Entry 8ZET (electron microscopy, 3.20 A resolution); this record covers chains a and d of the 17 polymer chains in the assembly.

== Chain a ==
Name: Photosystem I P700 chlorophyll a apoprotein A1
Source organism: Thalassiosira pseudonana CCMP1335
Notes: EC 1.97.1.12
UniProt: A0T0M8 (PSAA_THAPS); residues 10-752 here = UniProt positions 10-752
Sequence (743 residues; numbered 10 to 752; the number before each row is that of its first residue):
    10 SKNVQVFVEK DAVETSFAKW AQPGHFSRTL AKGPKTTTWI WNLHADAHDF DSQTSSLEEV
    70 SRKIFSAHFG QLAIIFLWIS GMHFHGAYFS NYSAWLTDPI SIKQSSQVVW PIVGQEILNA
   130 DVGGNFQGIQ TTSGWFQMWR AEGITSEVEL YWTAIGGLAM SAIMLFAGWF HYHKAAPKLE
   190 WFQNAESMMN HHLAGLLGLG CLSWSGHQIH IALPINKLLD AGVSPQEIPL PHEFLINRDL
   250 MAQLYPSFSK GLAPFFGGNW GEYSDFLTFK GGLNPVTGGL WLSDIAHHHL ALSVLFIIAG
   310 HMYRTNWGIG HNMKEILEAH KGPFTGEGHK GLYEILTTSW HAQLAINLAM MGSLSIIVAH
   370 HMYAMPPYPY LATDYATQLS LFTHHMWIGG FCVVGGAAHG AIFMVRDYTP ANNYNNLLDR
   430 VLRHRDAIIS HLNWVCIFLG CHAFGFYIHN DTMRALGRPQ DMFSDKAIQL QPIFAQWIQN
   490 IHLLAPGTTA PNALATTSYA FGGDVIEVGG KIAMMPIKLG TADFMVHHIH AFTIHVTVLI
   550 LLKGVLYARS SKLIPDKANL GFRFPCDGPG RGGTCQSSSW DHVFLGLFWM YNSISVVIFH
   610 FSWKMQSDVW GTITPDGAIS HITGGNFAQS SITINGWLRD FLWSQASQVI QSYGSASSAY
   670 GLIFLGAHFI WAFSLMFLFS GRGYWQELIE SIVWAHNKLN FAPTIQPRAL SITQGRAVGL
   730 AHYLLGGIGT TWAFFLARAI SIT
Metal / ion sites: chlorophyll a Mg (35 sites), coordinated by His53, His57, His77, Gln80, His94, Gln116, Gln124, His180, His182, His200, His201, His216, His219, His296, His297, His298 and 19 more
Small-molecule neighbours:
  - beta-carotene (BCR), molecule 1: Ile83, Leu86, Trp87
  - beta-carotene (BCR), molecule 2: Ile84, Trp87, Ile88, Gly204, Leu205, Leu208, Gly209, Ser212
  - beta-carotene (BCR), molecule 3: Phe85, Thr162, Gly165, Gly166, Met169, Ser212
  - beta-carotene (BCR), molecule 4: Trp119, Pro120, Ile121
  - beta-carotene (BCR), molecule 5: Leu211, Leu261, Phe264, Leu299, Val303, Ile306, Ile307, His310, Ile318
  - beta-carotene (BCR), molecule 6: Leu341, Leu345, Ala351, Ile355, Gly409, Phe412
  - beta-carotene (BCR), molecule 7: Ala354, Ala358, Met359, Ser362, Val402, Gly405, Ala406, Val547, Leu550, Leu551, Val554
  - chlorophyll a (CLA), molecule 1: Val13, Gln14, Val15, Trp190, Asn193, Ser196, His200, Thr314, Asn315, Trp316
  - chlorophyll a (CLA), molecule 2: Val15, Val17, Lys19, Phe74, Phe78, Ile172, Met173, Ala176, Phe179, His180, Ala184, Pro186, Trp190
  - chlorophyll a (CLA), molecule 3: Val22, Glu23, Thr24, Ser25, Phe26, Lys28, Trp29, His34, Lys72, Ser75, Gly79, Ile83, Leu174, Gly177, Trp178, Tyr181, His182
  - chlorophyll a (CLA), molecule 4: Trp29, Pro32, Trp48, Ile49, Trp50, Leu52, His53
  - chlorophyll a (CLA), molecule 5: Trp29, His34, Phe35, Leu52, His53, Ala56, His57, Phe59, Gln62, Ala76, Gly79, Gln80, Ile83
  - chlorophyll a (CLA), molecule 6: Thr46, Ile49, Trp50, Ile698, Ile701, Val702, His705, Phe710, Pro712, Ile714, Pro716, Arg717
  - chlorophyll a (CLA), molecule 7: Trp50, Ile679, Phe682, Phe686, Leu719, Gln723, Ala726, Val727, Ala730, His731, Leu734
  - chlorophyll a (CLA), molecule 8: His53, Ala54, Asp55, His57, Asp58, His350, Leu353, Leu357, Phe400, Cys401, Val403, Gly404, Ala407, His408, Ile411, Arg415, Phe571, Arg572, Trp589, Leu596, Leu734
  - chlorophyll a (CLA), molecule 9: His57, Phe59, Ile73, Ala76, His77, Gln80, Leu81, Ile84, Phe85, Ile88, Met169, Trp349, His350, Gln352, Leu353, Asn356, Leu357, Met360
  - chlorophyll a (CLA), molecule 10: His57, Gln80, Ile83, Ile84, Trp87, Ile397, Phe400, Cys401
  - chlorophyll a (CLA), molecule 11: Leu66, Ser70, His77, Leu188, Phe191, Gln192, Ala194, Met197, Met198, His201, Leu202, Leu205, Met322, Leu326, Tyr342, Leu345, Thr346, Thr347, Ser348, Trp349, Gln352, Ile355, Asn356, Met359, Met360
  - chlorophyll a (CLA), molecule 12: Phe74, His77, Phe78, Leu81, Phe85, Met173, Trp190, Phe191, Asn193, Ser196, Met197, His200, His201, Gly204, Leu205
  - chlorophyll a (CLA), molecule 13: Ile83, Leu86, Gln116, Val117, Val118, Trp119, Ile121, Val122, Gln124, Leu127, Ile138, Leu174, Ala668, Leu671
  - chlorophyll a (CLA), molecule 14: Leu86, Trp87, Ser89, Gly90, Met91, Phe93, His94, Phe98, Gln116, Val117, Trp119, Leu167
  - chlorophyll a (CLA), molecule 15: Trp87, Ser142, Gly143, Trp144, Met147, Leu206, Met360, Leu363, Ser364, Val367, Met371, Tyr377, Leu390, His393, His394, Ile397
  - chlorophyll a (CLA), molecule 16: Trp87, Met91, Thr141, Ser142, Trp144, Ser389, Leu390, Thr392, His393, Trp396, Ile397, Phe400, Ile737, Trp741, Leu745
  - chlorophyll a (CLA), molecule 17: Trp87, Met91, Ser115, Gln116, Ile138, Gln139, Thr140, Thr141, Ser142, Trp144, Ala668, Tyr669, Ile672, Gly675, Ala676, Ile679, Leu734, Gly738, Trp741, Leu745
  - chlorophyll a (CLA), molecule 18: Ala150, Glu151, Leu205, Leu206, Gly209, Cys210, Trp213, Gln217, Leu291, Ile294, His297, His298, Leu301, Phe305, Leu363, Ile366, Val367, His370, Pro376, Tyr377
  - chlorophyll a (CLA), molecule 19: Glu151, Gly152, Ile153, Glu158, Trp161, Thr162, Gly165, Met169, Ile172, Gly209, Ser212, Trp213, Gly215, His216, His219, Ile220, Pro240, Leu244
  - chlorophyll a (CLA), molecule 20: Glu158, Trp161, Leu239, His241, Leu244, Ile245
  - chlorophyll a (CLA), molecule 21: Met198, Leu202, Leu206, Phe305, Ala308, Met311, Tyr312, Met322, Ile325, Ile355, Met359, Leu427, Val430, Leu551, Val554, Leu555
  - chlorophyll a (CLA), molecule 22: Asn199, His200, Ala203, Gly204, Leu208, Ile306, His310, Tyr312, Thr314, Trp316, Ile318
  - chlorophyll a (CLA), molecule 23: Leu211, Ser212, Ser214, Gly215, Ile218, His219, Phe243, Leu244, Arg247, Phe257, Gly260, Leu261, Phe264, Phe265, Tyr272, Phe275, Leu299
  - chlorophyll a (CLA), molecule 24: Phe264, Gly267, Trp269, Gly270, Tyr272, Ser273, Leu276, Thr277, Phe278, His296, Leu299, Ala300, Val303, Asn501
  - chlorophyll a (CLA), molecule 25: Thr277, Phe278, Gly280, Leu289, Asp293, Ile294, His296, His297, Ala300, Leu301, Leu304, His370, Met371, Met374, Pro376, Thr506
  - chlorophyll a (CLA), molecule 26: Phe278, Thr497, Thr498, Ala499, Pro500, Asn501, Ala502
  - chlorophyll a (CLA), molecule 27: Leu304, Met359, Ser362, Leu363, Ile366, His369, His370, Tyr372, Ala373, Met374, Thr506, Ser507, Phe510
  - chlorophyll a (CLA), molecule 28: Ile307, His310, Met311, Ile318, Gly319, His320
  - chlorophyll a (CLA), molecule 29: Met311, His320, Glu324, Ile325, Ala328, His329
  - chlorophyll a (CLA), molecule 30: Ile325, Leu326, His329, His338, Leu341, Leu345, Leu426, Leu427, Val430
  - chlorophyll a (CLA), molecule 31: Ala328, His329, Lys330, Gly331, Pro332, Phe333
  - chlorophyll a (CLA), molecule 32: Phe333, Thr334, Leu426, Arg429, Val430, His433, Ile437, His440
  - chlorophyll a (CLA), molecule 33: Ile365, Ile366, His369, Met395, Val402, Trp486, Ile543, Thr546, Val547, Leu550, Met599, Ser602, Ile603
  - chlorophyll a (CLA), molecule 34: His369, Tyr372, Phe483, Ala484, Trp486, Ile487, Gln488, Phe510, Ile526, Leu528, His536, His539, Ile543, Val606, His609, Phe610, Lys613
  - chlorophyll a (CLA), molecule 35: Ala436, His440, Trp443
  - chlorophyll a (CLA), molecule 36: Ile437, Leu441, Val444, Ala540, Ile543, His544, Val547
  - chlorophyll a (CLA), molecule 37: Ser439, Asn442, Trp443, Ile446
  - chlorophyll a (CLA), molecule 38: Asn442, Cys445, Ile446, Gly449, Cys450, Phe453, Gly454, Ile457, Phe541, Val545, Leu548, Ile549, Leu594, Phe597, Trp598
  - chlorophyll a (CLA), molecule 39: Trp443, Ile446, Phe447, Cys450, His451
  - chlorophyll a (CLA), molecule 40: Phe447, Leu448, Gln480, Pro481, Ile482, Phe483, Ala484, Asp532, Phe533, His536, His537, Ala540, His544
  - chlorophyll a (CLA), molecule 41: Cys450, His451, Gly454, Phe455, Ile457, His458, Thr461, Met462, Arg467, Asp470, Phe472, Ile477
  - chlorophyll a (CLA), molecule 42: Phe453, Tyr456, Ile538, Thr542, Tyr600, Asn601, Ser604, Val605, Phe608, Ile643, Trp646, Leu651, Ala655, Ile659, Phe673, His677, Trp680, Tyr732, Gly736, Thr739, Thr740, Phe743
  - chlorophyll a (CLA), molecule 43: Phe453, Ile457, Phe541, Phe597, Trp598, Tyr600, Asn601, Ile643, Leu647, Trp680, Tyr732
  - chlorophyll a (CLA), molecule 44: Thr461, Ala464, Leu465
  - chlorophyll a (CLA), molecule 45: Trp486, Ile487, Ile490, His491, Ala494, Thr498, Ala499, Thr506, Phe510
  - chlorophyll a (CLA), molecule 46: Leu647, Leu651, Trp652
  - chlorophyll a (CLA), molecule 47: Leu671, Leu674, Gly675, His677, Phe678, Trp680, Ala681
  - chlorophyll a (CLA), molecule 48: Phe678, Ala681, Phe682, Leu684, Met685, Tyr693, Trp694, Leu697
  - chlorophyll a (CLA), molecule 49: Ile701, Ala704, His705, Leu708, Phe710
  - chlorophyll a (CLA), molecule 50: Trp703, Ala704, Lys707, Leu708
  - phylloquinone (PQN): Trp50, Met685, Phe686, Ser689, Gly690, Arg691, Trp694, Ala718, Leu719, Ser720, Gly724
  - 4Fe-4S cluster (SF4): Pro574, Cys575, Gly577, Pro578, Cys584, Ile721
UniProt features mapped onto this chain:
  - binding site ([4Fe-4S] cluster): Cys575, Cys584
  - binding site (chlorophyll a'): His677
  - binding site (chlorophyll a): Met685, Tyr693
  - binding site (phylloquinone): Trp694

== Chain d ==
Name: Photosystem I reaction center subunit II
Source organism: Thalassiosira pseudonana CCMP1335
UniProt: A0T0T5 (A0T0T5_THAPS); residue numbers follow UniProt; this construct covers 8-139
Sequence (132 residues; each row starts with the number of its first residue):
     8 PFPTFGGSTG GWLRAAEVEE KYAITWTSTK EQIFEMPTGG AAIMRNGENL LYLARKEQCL
    68 ALSTQLRTFK INDYKIYRIF PSGEVQYLHP KDGVFPEKVN PGRTSVNSRG FSIGKNPNPA
   128 SIKFSGITTY ES

== How chain a and chain d interact ==
Residue-residue contacts (28; chain a residue first):
  Pro419(a) with Ile40(d); Ala48(d)
  Ala420(a) with Ile40(d)
  Tyr423(a) with Thr11(d); Ile40(d), hydrophobic; Ala48(d); Ile50(d), hydrophobic
  Asp428(a) with Gly47(d); Ala48(d), hydrogen bond (side chain-backbone)
  Arg432(a) with Gly13(d), hydrogen bond (side chain-backbone); Gly14(d), hydrogen bond (side chain-backbone); Ser15(d); Thr16(d), hydrogen bond (backbone-backbone); Gly46(d); Gly47(d)
  His433(a) with Thr16(d)
  Arg434(a) with Thr16(d); Pro44(d); Thr45(d), hydrogen bond (side chain-backbone)
  Asp435(a) with Thr16(d), hydrogen bond; Gly17(d)
  Ala436(a) with Thr16(d)
  Arg558(a) with Glu42(d), salt bridge
  Ser559(a) with Pro44(d), hydrogen bond (side chain-backbone)
  Lys561(a) with Arg62(d), hydrogen bond (backbone-side chain)
  Leu562(a) with Arg62(d), hydrogen bond (backbone-side chain)
  Pro564(a) with Glu64(d)
  Arg580(a) with Glu64(d), salt bridge
Other interface residues (no listed pair), chain a (19 interface residues in all): Tyr417, Asn422, Leu431, Asp565
Other interface residues (no listed pair), chain d (22 interface residues in all): Phe12, Leu20, Phe41, Ala49, Gln65, Ala68

== Overview ==
19 residues of chain a and 22 residues of chain d are in contact, with 9 hydrogen bonds and 2 salt bridges.
Polar pairs include Arg558(a)-Glu42(d), Arg580(a)-Glu64(d) and Asp428(a)-Ala48(d).
Here chain a is Photosystem I P700 chlorophyll a apoprotein A1 and chain d is Photosystem I reaction center
subunit II, both from Thalassiosira pseudonana CCMP1335. Entry 8ZET (Tp-PSI-FCPI-S in Thalassiosira
pseudonana) was determined by electron microscopy (same publication as 8ZEH).
